Entry 2PI0 (X-ray diffraction, 2.31 A resolution); this record covers chains F and B of the 6 polymer chains in the assembly.

[Chain F]
Molecule: PRDIII-I region of human interferon-B promoter strand 2
Sequence (32 nucleotides; numbered 2 to 33; the number before each row is that of its first residue):
     2 CACTTTCACTTCTCCCTTTCAGTTTTCCTATG

[Chain B]
Protein: Interferon regulatory factor 3
From: Homo sapiens
Notes: fragment: IRF-3 DNA Binding Domain
UniProt: Q14653 (IRF3_HUMAN); residue numbers follow UniProt; this construct covers 1-113
Amino-acid sequence (116 residues; each row starts with the number of its first residue; numbers below 1 keep their minus sign (Gly-2 is residue -2)):
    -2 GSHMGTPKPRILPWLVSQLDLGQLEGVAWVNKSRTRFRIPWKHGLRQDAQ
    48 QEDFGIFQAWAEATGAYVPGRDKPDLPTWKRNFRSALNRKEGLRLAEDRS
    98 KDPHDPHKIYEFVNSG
Disordered / not traced: -2 to 0, 113
Differences from the reference sequence: expression tag (-2 to 0)
UniProt features mapped onto this chain:
  - DNA-binding region: Lys5 to Asn111 (IRF tryptophan pentad repeat)
  - modified residue: Thr3 (Phosphothreonine), Ser14 (Phosphoserine), Thr75 (Phosphothreonine), Ser97 (Phosphoserine)
  - natural variant: Glu49 (deletion: Decreased IFNB induction upon Sendai virus infection)
  - mutagenesis: Lys77 to Arg78 (Abolishes nuclear localization), Arg86 to Lys87 (No effect on subcellular localization)

[Interface between chain F and chain B]
Pairs across the interface (28):
  DC16(F) - Arg7(B)  salt bridge to the phosphate
  DC17(F) - Arg7(B)  phosphate contact
  DC17(F) - Ile8(B)  hydrogen bond to the phosphate
  DC17(F) - Trp57(B)  phosphate contact
  DC17(F) - Ala83(B)  sugar contact
  DC17(F) - Arg86(B)  base contact
  DC17(F) - Lys87(B)  salt bridge to the phosphate
  DT18(F) - Trp57(B)  hydrogen bond to the phosphate
  DT18(F) - Thr61(B)  phosphate contact
  DT18(F) - Asn79(B)  sugar contact
  DT18(F) - Ser82(B)  base contact
  DT18(F) - Ala83(B)  base contact
  DT18(F) - Arg86(B)  hydrogen bond to the base
  DT19(F) - Arg78(B)  salt bridge to the phosphate
  DT19(F) - Asn79(B)  hydrogen bond to the phosphate
  DT19(F) - Ser82(B)  hydrogen bond to the base
  DT20(F) - Arg78(B)  base contact
  DT26(F) - His40(B)  hydrogen bond to the sugar
  DT26(F) - Leu42(B)  base contact
  DT26(F) - Lys98(B)  phosphate contact
  DT27(F) - His40(B)  sugar contact
  DT27(F) - Leu42(B)  phosphate contact
  DT27(F) - Arg43(B)  phosphate contact
  DT27(F) - Lys98(B)  salt bridge to the phosphate
  DC28(F) - Leu42(B)  phosphate contact
  DC28(F) - Arg43(B)  phosphate contact
  DC28(F) - Gln44(B)  hydrogen bond to the phosphate
  DC29(F) - Gln44(B)  phosphate contact
Other interface residues (no listed pair), chain B (18 interface residues in all): Pro6, Asp45, Thr75

[Summary]
Chain F and chain B form an interface of 9 and 18 residues respectively; the contacts include 7 hydrogen bonds
and 4 salt bridges. Polar contacts include DT18(F)-Arg86(B), DT19(F)-Ser82(B) and DT26(F)-His40(B). UniProt
lists a DNA-binding region and 4 mutagenesis sites on chain B.
Chain F is PRDIII-I region of human interferon-B promoter strand 2 and chain B is Interferon regulatory factor
3 (Homo sapiens); the structure, Crystal Structure of IRF-3 bound to the PRDIII-I regulatory element of the
human interferon-B enhancer, was determined by X-ray diffraction.
